Entry 8GXW (electron microscopy, 2.70 A resolution); this record covers chains D and G of the 12 polymer chains in the assembly.

Chain D:
Molecule: V-type ATP synthase beta chain
Organism: Thermus thermophilus HB8
Reference sequence: Q56404 (VATB_THET8); residue numbers follow UniProt; this construct covers 1-478
Chain sequence (478 residues; each row starts with the number of its first residue):
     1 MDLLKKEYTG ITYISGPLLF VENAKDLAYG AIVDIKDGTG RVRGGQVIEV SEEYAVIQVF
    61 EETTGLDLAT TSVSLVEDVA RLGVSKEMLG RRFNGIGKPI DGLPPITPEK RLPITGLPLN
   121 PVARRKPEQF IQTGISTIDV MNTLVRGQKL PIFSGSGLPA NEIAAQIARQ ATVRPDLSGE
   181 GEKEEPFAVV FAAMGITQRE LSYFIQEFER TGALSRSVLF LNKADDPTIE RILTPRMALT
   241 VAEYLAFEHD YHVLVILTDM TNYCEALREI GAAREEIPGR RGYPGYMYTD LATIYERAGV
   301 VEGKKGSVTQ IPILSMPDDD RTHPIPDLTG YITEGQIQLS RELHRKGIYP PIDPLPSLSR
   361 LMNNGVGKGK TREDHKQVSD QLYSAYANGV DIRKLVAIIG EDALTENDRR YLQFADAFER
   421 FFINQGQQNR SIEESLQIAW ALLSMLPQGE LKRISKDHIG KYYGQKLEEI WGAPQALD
Not modelled in the structure: 1-4, 475-478

Chain G:
Molecule: V-type ATP synthase subunit D
Organism: Thermus thermophilus HB8
Reference sequence: O87880 (VATD_THET8); residue numbers follow UniProt; this construct covers 1-223
Chain sequence (223 residues; numbered 1 to 223; the number before each row is that of its first residue):
     1 MSQVSPTRMN LLQRRGQLRL AQKGVDLLKK KRDALVAEFF GLVREAMEAR KALDQAAKEA
    61 YAALLLAQAF DGPEVVAGAA LGVPPLEGVE AEVENVWGSK VPRLKATFPD GALLSPVGTP
   121 AYTLEASRAF RRYAEALIRV ANTETRLKKI GEEIKKTTRR VNALEQVVIP GIRAQIRFIQ
   181 QVLEQRERED TFRLKRIKGK IEAREAEEEG GRPNPQVEIG AGL
Not modelled in the structure: 1-3, 210-223

Interface between chain D and chain G:
Contacting residue pairs - 22 pairs, chain D then chain G:
  Glu275(D) with Lys198(G); Ile201(G)
  Ile277(D) with Leu194(G), hydrophobic
  Pro278(D) with Leu194(G)
  Gly279(D) with Glu187(G)
  Arg280(D) with Glu187(G)
  Arg281(D) with Arg8(G); Glu187(G), hydrogen bond (backbone-side chain)
  Gly282(D) with Glu187(G)
  Asp318(D) with Leu12(G)
  Asp320(D) with Leu12(G); Arg15(G), salt bridge
  Thr322(D) with Arg15(G), hydrogen bond
  Asp391(D) with Lys30(G), hydrogen bond (backbone-side chain)
  Ile392(D) with Lys30(G)
  Lys394(D) with Lys23(G); Leu27(G)
  Leu395(D) with Leu27(G), hydrophobic; Lys30(G); Lys31(G)
  Ile398(D) with Leu27(G), hydrophobic
  Ile399(D) with Trp97(G), hydrophobic
Other interface residues (no listed pair), chain G (14 interface residues in all): Thr191, Lys195

Summary:
16 residues of chain D and 14 residues of chain G are in contact; the contacts include 3 hydrogen bonds and 1
salt bridge. Polar contacts include Asp320(D)-Arg15(G), Arg281(D)-Glu187(G) and Thr322(D)-Arg15(G).
Here chain D is V-type ATP synthase beta chain and chain G is V-type ATP synthase subunit D, both from Thermus
thermophilus HB8. Entry 8GXW (2 ATP-bound V1EG of V/A-ATPase from Thermus thermophilus) was determined by
electron microscopy together with 8GXU, 8GXX, 8GXY and 8GXZ from the same study.
